3ZIT - chains A and B; structure by X-ray diffraction, 1.18 A resolution.

Chain A (and B):
Protein: Thioredoxin
From: Bacillus cereus
Notes: chain B of this document is another copy of the same molecule, construct and numbering; everything in this record applies to it too
UniProt: Q819J1 (Q819J1_BACCR); residue numbers follow UniProt; this construct covers 1-78
Amino-acid sequence (78 residues; numbered 1 to 78; the number before each row is that of its first residue):
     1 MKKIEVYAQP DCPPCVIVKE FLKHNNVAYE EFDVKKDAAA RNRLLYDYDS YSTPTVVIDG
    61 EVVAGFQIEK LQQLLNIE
Unresolved in the structure: 1-2, 77-78 (chain B: fully traced)
Cystine bridges: Cys12-Cys15
Construct notes: engineered mutation Ala8 (Thr in Q819J1)
Reported in the primary citation:
  - catalytic residues: Cys12, Cys15 (proposed by the authors, not directly observed)

Interface between chain A and chain B:
Contacting residue pairs (16):
  Pro13(A) with His24(B)
  Pro14(A) with His24(B)
  Ile17(A) with Ile17(B), hydrophobic; Glu20(B); Phe21(B)
  Glu20(A) with Ile17(B)
  Phe21(A) with Ile17(B), hydrophobic; Phe66(B), hydrophobic
  His24(A) with Pro13(B); Pro14(B)
  Phe66(A) with Phe21(B), hydrophobic
  Ile68(A) with Ile17(B), hydrophobic; Phe66(B), hydrophobic
  Glu69(A) with Ile68(B); Glu69(B), hydrogen bond (side chain-backbone)
  Gln72(A) with Phe66(B)
Also at the interface, not in a pair above, chain B (10 interface residues in all): Gln67

Summary:
The chain A/chain B interface involves 10 residues from each chain; the contacts include 1 hydrogen bond. The
hydrogen-bonded pair is Glu69(A)-Glu69(B). From the paper: catalytic residues Cys12(A) and Cys15(A).
Both chains are Thioredoxin (Bacillus cereus). Entry 3ZIT (Crystal structure of the thioredoxin-like protein
BC3987 mutant T8A) was determined by X-ray diffraction together with 3ZIJ from the same study.
